Entry 3B1Q (X-ray diffraction, 1.70 A resolution); this record covers chains A and F.

# Chain A (and F)
Molecule: Ribokinase, putative
Source organism: Burkholderia thailandensis
Notes: EC 2.7.1.143; chain F of this document is another copy of the same molecule, construct and numbering; everything in this record applies to it too
UniProt: Q2SZE4 (Q2SZE4_BURTA); residue numbers follow UniProt; this construct covers 1-312
Sequence (326 residues; each row starts with the number of its first residue):
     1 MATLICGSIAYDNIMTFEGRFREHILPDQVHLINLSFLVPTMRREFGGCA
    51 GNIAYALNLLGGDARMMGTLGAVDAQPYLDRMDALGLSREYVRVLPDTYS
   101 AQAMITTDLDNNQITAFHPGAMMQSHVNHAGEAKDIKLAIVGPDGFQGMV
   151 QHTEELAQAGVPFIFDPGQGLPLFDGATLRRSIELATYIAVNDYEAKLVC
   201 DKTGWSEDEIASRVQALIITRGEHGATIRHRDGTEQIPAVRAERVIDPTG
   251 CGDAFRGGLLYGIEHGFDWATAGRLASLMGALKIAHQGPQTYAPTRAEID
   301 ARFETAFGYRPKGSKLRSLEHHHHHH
Not modelled in the structure: 1, 25-31, 312-326 (chain F: 1, 21-32, 312-326)
Differences from the reference sequence: expression tag (313-326)
Bound ions: Na+ site 1: I183, E184, A186, R213; Na+ site 2 near G204 (its only coordinating residue here)
Ligand contacts:
  - inosine (NOS): S8, A10, D12, G47, G48, C49, N52, A103, I105, T115, F117, M122, P143, D144, Q169, G250, D253, P289
  - 3,6,9,12,15,18-hexaoxaicosane-1,20-diol (P33): V240, R241, A242, E243, L278, A281, L282, E298, A301, R302, T305
What the authors report for this chain:
  - conformationally variable residues (order/disorder transition): R22 to I33
  - catalytic residues: D253 (proposed by the authors, not directly observed)
  - mutagenesis - G170Q: increased catalytic activity on ADO
  - mutagenesis - G170Q: decreased catalytic activity on INO

# How chain A and chain F interact
Contacting residue pairs - 39 pairs, chain A then chain F:
  M15(A) - H118(F)  hydrogen bond
  I33(A) - N112(F)
  I33(A) - Q113(F)  hydrogen bond (backbone-backbone)
  N34(A) - Q113(F)
  L35(A) - Q113(F)  hydrogen bond (backbone-backbone)
  L35(A) - I114(F)
  L35(A) - T115(F)  hydrogen bond (backbone-backbone)
  S36(A) - T115(F)
  S36(A) - Q169(F)
  F37(A) - I114(F)  hydrophobic
  F37(A) - T115(F)  hydrogen bond (backbone-backbone)
  F37(A) - A116(F)
  F37(A) - F117(F)  hydrogen bond (backbone-backbone)
  L38(A) - F117(F)
  V39(A) - F117(F)  hydrogen bond (backbone-backbone)
  V39(A) - H118(F)
  V39(A) - P119(F)
  M42(A) - H118(F)
  M104(A) - M104(F)  hydrophobic
  N112(A) - I33(F)  hydrogen bond (side chain-backbone)
  Q113(A) - I33(F)  hydrogen bond (backbone-backbone)
  Q113(A) - N34(F)  hydrogen bond
  Q113(A) - L35(F)  hydrogen bond (backbone-backbone)
  I114(A) - L35(F)
  I114(A) - F37(F)  hydrophobic
  T115(A) - L35(F)  hydrogen bond (backbone-backbone)
  T115(A) - S36(F)
  T115(A) - F37(F)  hydrogen bond (backbone-backbone)
  A116(A) - M15(F)  hydrophobic
  A116(A) - F37(F)
  F117(A) - F37(F)  hydrogen bond (backbone-backbone)
  F117(A) - L38(F)
  F117(A) - V39(F)  hydrogen bond (backbone-backbone)
  H118(A) - V39(F)
  H118(A) - P40(F)  hydrogen bond (side chain-backbone)
  P119(A) - V39(F)
  P119(A) - P40(F)
  Q169(A) - S36(F)
  Y194(A) - L35(F)  hydrophobic
Also at the interface, not in a pair above, chain A (26 interface residues in all): L32, P40, M122, M123, L173, N192
Also at the interface, not in a pair above, chain F (23 interface residues in all): T41, M42, T106, L173

# Overview
The interface between chain A and chain F involves 26 residues on one side and 23 on the other; the contacts
include 16 hydrogen bonds. Polar contacts include M15(A)-H118(F), N112(A)-I33(F) and Q113(A)-N34(F). Chain A
binds inosine and 3,6,9,12,15,18-hexaoxaicosane-1,20-diol. From the paper: the catalytic residue D253(A);
G170Q of chain A increases catalytic activity on ADO.
Chain A and chain F are both Ribokinase, putative (Burkholderia thailandensis); the structure, Structure of
Burkholderia thailandensis nucleoside kinase (BthNK) in complex with inosine, was determined by X-ray
diffraction together with 3B1N, 3B1O, 3B1P and 3B1R from the same study.
